Entry 3C00 (X-ray diffraction, 1.41 A resolution); this record covers chains A and B.

# Chain A
Name: EscU
Organism: Escherichia coli
UniProtKB: Q9AJ26 (Q9AJ26_ECOLX); residue numbers follow UniProt; this construct covers 215-262
Sequence (54 residues; row label = number of the first residue in the row):
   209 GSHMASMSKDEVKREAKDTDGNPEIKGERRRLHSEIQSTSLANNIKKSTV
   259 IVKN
Disordered / not traced: 209-243
Sequence notes: expression tag (209-214); engineered mutation T247 (Gly in Q9AJ26)

# Chain B
Name: EscU
Organism: Escherichia coli
Notes: engineered mutation(s): G247T
UniProtKB: Q9AJ26 (Q9AJ26_ECOLX); numbering as in UniProt (aligned over 263-345)
Sequence (83 residues; each row starts with the number of its first residue):
   263 PTHIAICLYYKLGETPLPLVIETGKDAKALQIIKLAELYDIPVIEDIPLA
   313 RSLYKNIHKGQYITEDFFEPVAQLIRIAIDLDY

# Chain A / chain B interface
Residue-residue contacts - 55 pairs, chain A then chain B:
  S246(A) - Q293(B)
  L249(A) - E284(B)
  L249(A) - Q293(B)
  L249(A) - L297(B)  hydrophobic
  N252(A) - I283(B)  hydrogen bond (side chain-backbone)
  N252(A) - E284(B)  hydrogen bond
  N252(A) - K321(B)
  I253(A) - C269(B)  hydrophobic
  I253(A) - E284(B)
  I253(A) - I294(B)  hydrophobic
  I253(A) - L297(B)  hydrophobic
  I253(A) - I303(B)
  K254(A) - Y301(B)
  K255(A) - Y271(B)
  K255(A) - I283(B)
  S256(A) - C269(B)
  S256(A) - L270(B)
  S256(A) - I283(B)
  S256(A) - I303(B)
  T257(A) - L270(B)  hydrogen bond (backbone-backbone)
  T257(A) - Y271(B)
  T257(A) - Y272(B)  hydrogen bond (side chain-backbone)
  T257(A) - P304(B)
  T257(A) - A340(B)
  V258(A) - I268(B)
  V258(A) - C269(B)
  V258(A) - L270(B)  hydrogen bond (backbone-backbone)
  V258(A) - P304(B)
  V258(A) - I306(B)  hydrophobic
  V258(A) - A340(B)  hydrophobic
  I259(A) - I268(B)
  I259(A) - C269(B)  hydrophobic
  I259(A) - A298(B)  hydrophobic
  I259(A) - I303(B)  hydrophobic
  I259(A) - P304(B)  hydrogen bond (backbone-backbone)
  I259(A) - V305(B)
  I259(A) - I306(B)  hydrogen bond (backbone-backbone)
  V260(A) - A267(B)
  V260(A) - I268(B)  hydrogen bond (backbone-backbone)
  V260(A) - L270(B)  hydrophobic
  V260(A) - I306(B)
  V260(A) - L336(B)  hydrophobic
  K261(A) - I266(B)
  K261(A) - I295(B)
  K261(A) - V305(B)
  K261(A) - I306(B)  hydrogen bond (backbone-backbone)
  K261(A) - E307(B)
  K261(A) - D308(B)  hydrogen bond (backbone-backbone)
  K261(A) - A312(B)
  N262(A) - T264(B)  hydrogen bond (side chain-backbone)
  N262(A) - H265(B)
  N262(A) - I266(B)  hydrogen bond (side chain-backbone)
  N262(A) - E307(B)
  N262(A) - I309(B)
  N262(A) - A312(B)
Other interface residues (no listed pair), chain A (14 interface residues in all): A250
Other interface residues (no listed pair), chain B (32 interface residues in all): K290, L311, I337, I341

# Summary
14 residues of chain A and 32 residues of chain B are in contact, with 12 hydrogen bonds. Polar pairs include
N252(A)-I283(B), N252(A)-E284(B) and T257(A)-Y272(B).
Chain A is EscU and chain B is EscU, both from Escherichia coli; the structure, Crystal structural of the
mutated G247T EscU/SpaS C-terminal domain, was determined by X-ray diffraction, deposited together with 3BZL,
3BZO, 3BZV, 3BZX, 3BZY, 3BZZ and 3C01.
